Entry 5YT2 (X-ray diffraction, 2.00 A resolution); this record covers chain A.

Chain A:
Molecule: Vitamin D3 receptor
From: Homo sapiens
Notes: fragment: ligand binding domain
UniProt: P11473 (VDR_HUMAN); residue numbers follow UniProt; this construct covers 118-164, 216-423
Sequence (255 residues; each row starts with the number of its first residue; note: 51 numbers in that range are skipped by the numbering (no residue carries them; nothing is unmodelled there)):
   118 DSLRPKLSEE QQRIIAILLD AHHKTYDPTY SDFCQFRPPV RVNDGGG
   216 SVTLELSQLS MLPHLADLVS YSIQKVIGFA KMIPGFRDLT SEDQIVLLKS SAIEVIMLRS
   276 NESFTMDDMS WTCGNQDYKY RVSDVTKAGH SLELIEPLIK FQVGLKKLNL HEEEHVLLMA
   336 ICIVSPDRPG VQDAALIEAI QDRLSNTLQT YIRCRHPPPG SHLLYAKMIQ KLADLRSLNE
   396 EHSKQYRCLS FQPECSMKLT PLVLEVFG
Ligand contacts: 90O ((1R,2S,3R)-5-[(E)-2-[(1R,3aS,7aR)-7a-methyl-1-[(2R)-6-methyl-6-oxidanyl-heptan-2-yl]-1,2,3,3a,6,7-hexahydroinden-4-yl]ethenyl]-2-(3-oxidanylpropyl)cyclohex-4-ene-1,3-diol): Thr-142, Tyr-143, Asp-144, Tyr-147, Phe-150, Leu-227, Leu-230, Leu-233, Val-234, Tyr-236, Ser-237, Lys-240, Ile-268, Ile-271, Met-272, Arg-274, Ser-275, Ser-278, Trp-286, Cys-288, Tyr-295, Val-300, His-305, Leu-309, Leu-313, His-397, Tyr-401, Leu-404, Val-418, Phe-422

In short:
Chain A binds compound 90O.
Chain A is Vitamin D3 receptor (Homo sapiens); the structure, Crystal structure of the human vitamin D
receptor ligand binding domain complexed with
(1R,2S,3R)-5-[(E)-2-{(1R,3aS,7aR)-1-[(R)-6-hydroxy-6-methylheptan-2-yl]-7a-methyl-2,3,3a,6,7,7a-hexahydro-1H-inden-4-yl}vinyl]-2-(3-hydroxypropyl)cyclohex-4-ene-1,3-diol,
was determined by X-ray diffraction, deposited together with 5YSY.
